Entry 6OYF (X-ray diffraction, 2.10 A resolution); this record covers chain A.

# Chain A
Name: Txo1
From: Eleftheria terrae
Notes: EC 2.-.-.-; fragment: Condensation and Adenylation Domain
UniProt: A0A0B5GUD2 (A0A0B5GUD2_9BURK); residues 2140-3009 here = UniProt positions 2140-3009
Amino-acid sequence (873 residues; numbered 2137 to 3009; the number before each row is that of its first residue):
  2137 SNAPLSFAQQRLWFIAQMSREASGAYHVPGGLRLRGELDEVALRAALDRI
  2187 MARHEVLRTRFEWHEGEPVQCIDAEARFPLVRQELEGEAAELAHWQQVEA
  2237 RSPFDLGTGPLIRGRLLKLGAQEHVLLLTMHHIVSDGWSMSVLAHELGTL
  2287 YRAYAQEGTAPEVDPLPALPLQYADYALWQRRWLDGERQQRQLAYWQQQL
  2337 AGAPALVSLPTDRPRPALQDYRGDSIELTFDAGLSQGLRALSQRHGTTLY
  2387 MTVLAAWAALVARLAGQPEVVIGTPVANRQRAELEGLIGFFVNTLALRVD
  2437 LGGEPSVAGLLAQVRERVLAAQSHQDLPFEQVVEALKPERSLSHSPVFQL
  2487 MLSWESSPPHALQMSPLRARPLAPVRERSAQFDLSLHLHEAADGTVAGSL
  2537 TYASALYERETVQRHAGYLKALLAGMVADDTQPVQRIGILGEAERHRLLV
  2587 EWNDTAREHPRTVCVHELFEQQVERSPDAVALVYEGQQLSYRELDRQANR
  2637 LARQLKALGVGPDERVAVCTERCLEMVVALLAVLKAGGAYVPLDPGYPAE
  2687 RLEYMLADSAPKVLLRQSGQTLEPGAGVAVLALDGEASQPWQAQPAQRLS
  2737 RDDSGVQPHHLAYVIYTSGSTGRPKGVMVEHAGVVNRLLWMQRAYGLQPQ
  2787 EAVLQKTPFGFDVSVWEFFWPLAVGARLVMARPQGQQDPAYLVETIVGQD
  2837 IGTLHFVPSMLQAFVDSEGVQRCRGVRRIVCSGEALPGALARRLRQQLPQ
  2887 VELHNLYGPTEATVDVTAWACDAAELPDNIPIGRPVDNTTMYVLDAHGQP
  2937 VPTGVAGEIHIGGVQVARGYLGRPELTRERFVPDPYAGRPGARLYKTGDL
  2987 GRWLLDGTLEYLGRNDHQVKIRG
Not modelled in the structure: 2137-2138, 2220-2223, 2255-2257, 2494-2496, 3003-3009
Construct notes: expression tag (2137-2139)
Reported in the primary citation:
  - catalytic residues: His2268

# Summary
The paper reports the catalytic residue His2268.
Chain A is Txo1 (Eleftheria terrae); the structure, The structure of condensation and adenylation domains of
teixobactin-producing nonribosomal peptide synthetase Txo1 serine module, was determined by X-ray diffraction
together with 6P4U, 6P3I, 6OZV and 6P1J from the same study.
